Entry 5VO8 (X-ray diffraction, 3.30 A resolution); this record covers chains B and D of the 9 polymer chains in the assembly.

[Chain B]
Protein: DNA-directed RNA polymerase subunit alpha
Organism: Thermus thermophilus (strain HB8 / ATCC 27634 / DSM 579)
Notes: EC 2.7.7.6
UniProtKB: Q5SHR6 (RPOA_THET8); residues 1-315 here = UniProt positions 1-315
Chain sequence (315 residues; numbered 1 to 315; the number before each row is that of its first residue):
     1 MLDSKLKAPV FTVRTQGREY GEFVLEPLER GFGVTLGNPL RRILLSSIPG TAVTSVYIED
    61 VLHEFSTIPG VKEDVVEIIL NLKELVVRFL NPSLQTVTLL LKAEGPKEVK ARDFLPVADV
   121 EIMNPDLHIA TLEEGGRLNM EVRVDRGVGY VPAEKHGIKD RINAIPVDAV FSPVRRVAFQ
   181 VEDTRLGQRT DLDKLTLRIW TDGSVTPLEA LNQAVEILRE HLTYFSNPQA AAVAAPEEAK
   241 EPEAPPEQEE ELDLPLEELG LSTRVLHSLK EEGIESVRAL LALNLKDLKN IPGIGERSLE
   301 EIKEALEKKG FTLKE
Disordered / not traced: 1-5, 230-315
Ion coordination: Mg2+: E154, D168 (shared with K840(D) of chain D)

[Chain D]
Protein: DNA-directed RNA polymerase subunit beta'
Organism: Thermus thermophilus (strain HB8 / ATCC 27634 / DSM 579)
Notes: EC 2.7.7.6
UniProtKB: Q8RQE8 (RPOC_THET8); numbering as in UniProt (aligned over 1-1524)
Chain sequence (1524 residues; row label = number of the first residue in the row):
     1 MKKEVRKVRI ALASPEKIRS WSYGEVEKPE TINYRTLKPE RDGLFDERIF GPIKDYECAC
    61 GKYKRQRFEG KVCERCGVEV TKSIVRRYRM GHIELATPAA HIWFVKDVPS KIGTLLDLSA
   121 TELEQVLYFS KYIVLDPKGA ILNGVPVEKR QLLTDEEYRE LRYGKQETYP LPPGVDALVK
   181 DGEEVVKGQE LAPGVVSRLD GVALYRFPRR VRVEYVKKER AGLRLPLAAW VEKEAYKPGE
   241 ILAELPEPYL FRAEEEGVVE LKELEEGAFL VLRREDEPVA TYFLPVGMTP LVVHGEIVEK
   301 GQPLAEAKGL LRMPRQVRAA QVEAEEEGET VYLTLFLEWT EPKDYRVQPH MNVVVPEGAR
   361 VEAGDKIVAA IDPEEEVIAE AEGVVHLHEP ASILVVKARV YPFEDDVEVS TGDRVAPGDV
   421 LADGGKVKSD VYGRVEVDLV RNVVRVVESY DIDARMGAEA IQQLLKELDL EALEKELLEE
   481 MKHPSRARRA KARKRLEVVR AFLDSGNRPE WMILEAVPVL PPDLRPMVQV DGGRFATSDL
   541 NDLYRRLINR NNRLKKLLAQ GAPEIIIRNE KRMLQEAVDA LLDNGRRGAP VTNPGSDRPL
   601 RSLTDILSGK QGRFRQNLLG KRVDYSGRSV IVVGPQLKLH QCGLPKRMAL ELFKPFLLKK
   661 MEEKGIAPNV KAARRMLERQ RDIKDEVWDA LEEVIHGKVV LLNRAPTLHR LGIQAFQPVL
   721 VEGQSIQLHP LVCEAFNADF DGDQMAVHVP LSSFAQAEAR IQMLSAHNLL SPASGEPLAK
   781 PSRDIILGLY YITQVRKEKK GAGLEFATPE EALAAHERGE VALNAPIKVA GRETSVGRLK
   841 YVFANPDEAL LAVAHGIVDL QDVVTVRYMG KRLETSPGRI LFARIVAEAV EDEKVAWELI
   901 QLDVPQEKNS LKDLVYQAFL RLGMEKTARL LDALKYYGFT FSTTSGITIG IDDAVIPEEK
   961 KQYLEEADRK LLQIEQAYEM GFLTDRERYD QILQLWTETT EKVTQAVFKN FEENYPFNPL
  1021 YVMAQSGARG NPQQIRQLCG LRGLMQKPSG ETFEVPVRSS FREGLTVLEY FISSHGARKG
  1081 GADTALRTAD SGYLTRKLVD VTHEIVVREA DCGTTNYISV PLFQPDEVTR SLRLRKRADI
  1141 EAGLYGRVLA REVEVLGVRL EEGRYLSMDD VHLLIKAAEA GEIQEVPVRS PLTCQTRYGV
  1201 CQKCYGYDLS MARPVSIGEA VGIVAAQSIG EPGTQLTMRT FHTGGVAGAA DITQGLPRVI
  1261 ELFEARRPKA KAVISEIDGV VRIEETEEKL SVFVESEGFS KEYKLPKEAR LLVKDGDYVE
  1321 AGQPLTRGAI DPHQLLEAKG PEAVERYLVE EIQKVYRAQG VKLHDKHIEI VVRQMMKYVE
  1381 VTDPGDSRLL EGQVLEKWDV EALNERLIAE GKTPVAWKPL LMGVTKSALS TKSWLSAASF
  1441 QNTTHVLTEA AIAGKKDELI GLKENVILGR LIPAGTGSDF VRFTQVVDQK TLKAIEEARK
  1501 EAVEAKERPA ARRGVKREQP GKQA
Disordered / not traced: 1-2, 1238-1253, 1503-1524
Ion coordination: Zn2+ site 1: C58, C60, C73, C76; Mg2+ site 1: D739, D741, D743 (shared with 1 residue of chain I); Mg2+ site 2: K840 (shared with E154(B), D168(B) of chain B); Zn2+ site 2: C1112, C1194, C1201, C1204
Small-molecule neighbours: pyrophosphate (POP): N737, D739, R783, R1029

[Chain B / chain D interface]
Pairs across the interface (36; chain B residue first):
  L45(B) - H855(D)
  S46(B) - H855(D)
  H63(B) - E810(D)  salt bridge
  F65(B) - P809(D)  hydrophobic
  D74(B) - R872(D)  salt bridge
  V76(B) - V842(D)  hydrophobic
  E77(B) - R867(D)  salt bridge
  E77(B) - R872(D)
  L80(B) - V842(D)
  L80(B) - F843(D)
  L80(B) - A844(D)
  L80(B) - R867(D)
  N81(B) - R867(D)  hydrogen bond
  K83(B) - V842(D)  hydrogen bond (side chain-backbone)
  K83(B) - A844(D)
  K83(B) - E848(D)  salt bridge
  E84(B) - A844(D)
  E84(B) - N845(D)
  E84(B) - R867(D)  salt bridge
  G149(B) - H855(D)
  Y150(B) - F843(D)
  Y150(B) - E848(D)  hydrogen bond
  Y150(B) - H855(D)
  E154(B) - K840(D)
  K155(B) - K840(D)
  V170(B) - E848(D)
  V170(B) - L851(D)  hydrophobic
  R175(B) - D847(D)  salt bridge
  R176(B) - R884(D)
  R176(B) - E888(D)  salt bridge
  Q180(B) - Y936(D)
  R185(B) - D689(D)  salt bridge
  R185(B) - E692(D)  salt bridge
  G187(B) - D685(D)
  Q188(B) - D685(D)  hydrogen bond (backbone-side chain)
  T190(B) - E722(D)
Also at the interface, not in a pair above, chain B (29 interface residues in all): P152, D168, V174, F179, R198, W200
Also at the interface, not in a pair above, chain D (28 interface residues in all): L813, E817, L839, Y841, A852, A854, I857, Y937

[In short]
Chain B and chain D form an interface of 29 and 28 residues respectively, with 4 hydrogen bonds and 9 salt
bridges. Among the polar pairs are H63(B)-E810(D), D74(B)-R872(D) and E77(B)-R867(D). Chain D binds
pyrophosphate.
Chain B is DNA-directed RNA polymerase subunit alpha and chain D is DNA-directed RNA polymerase subunit beta',
both from Thermus thermophilus (strain HB8 / ATCC 27634 / DSM 579); the structure, X-ray crystal structure of
a bacterial reiterative transcription complex of pyrG promoter, was determined by X-ray diffraction, deposited
together with 5VOI.
